Entry 6XCA (X-ray diffraction, 1.80 A resolution); this record covers chains H and L.

== Chain H ==
Name: C105 Heavy Chain
Organism: Homo sapiens
Chain sequence (230 residues; numbered 1 to 225 plus 5 insertion-coded residues; the number before each row is that of its first residue; a row labelled like 82A-82C holds insertion residues (82A, then the next letters in order)):
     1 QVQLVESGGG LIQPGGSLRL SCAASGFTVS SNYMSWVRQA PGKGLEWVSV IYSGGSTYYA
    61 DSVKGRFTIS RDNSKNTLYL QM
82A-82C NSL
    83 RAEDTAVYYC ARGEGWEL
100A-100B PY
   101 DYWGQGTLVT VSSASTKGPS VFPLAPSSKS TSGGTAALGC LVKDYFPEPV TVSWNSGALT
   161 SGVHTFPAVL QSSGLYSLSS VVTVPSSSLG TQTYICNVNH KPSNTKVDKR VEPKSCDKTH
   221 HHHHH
Not modelled in the structure: 1, 127-132, 214-225
Cystine bridges: Cys-22/Cys-92

== Chain L ==
Name: C105 Light Chain
Organism: Homo sapiens
Chain sequence (217 residues; numbered 1 to 213 plus 5 insertion-coded residues; 1 number in that range is skipped by the numbering (no residue carries it; nothing is unmodelled there); the number before each row is that of its first residue; a row labelled like 27A-27C holds insertion residues (27A, then the next letters in order)):
     1 QSALTQPPS
    11 GSGSPGQSVT ISCTGTS
27A-27C SDV
    28 GGYKYVSWYQ QHPGKAPKLM IYEVSKRPSG VPDRFSGSKS GNTASLTVSG LQAEDEADYY
    88 CSSYEGSN
95A-95B NF
    96 VVFGGGTKLT VLGQPKAAPS VTLFPPSSEE LQANKATLVC LISDFYPGAV TVAWKADSSP
   156 VKAGVETTTP SKQSNNKYAA SSYLSLTPEQ WKSHRSYSCQ VTHEGSTVEK TVAPTECS
Not modelled in the structure: 1-2, 210-213
Cystine bridges: Cys-135/Cys-194

== How chain H and chain L interact ==
Residue-residue contacts (62):
  Gln-39(H) / Gln-38(L)  hydrogen bond
  Gln-39(H) / Tyr-87(L)  hydrogen bond
  Lys-43(H) / Tyr-87(L)  hydrogen bond (backbone-side chain)
  Gly-44(H) / Tyr-87(L)
  Leu-45(H) / Pro-44(L)  hydrophobic
  Leu-45(H) / Tyr-87(L)  hydrophobic
  Leu-45(H) / Phe-98(L)
  Trp-47(H) / Asn-95(L)
  Trp-47(H) / Asn-95A(L)
  Trp-47(H) / Val-96(L)
  Trp-47(H) / Phe-98(L)
  Val-50(H) / Asn-95A(L)
  Tyr-52(H) / Asn-95A(L)  hydrogen bond
  Tyr-58(H) / Asn-95(L)
  Tyr-58(H) / Asn-95A(L)
  Tyr-91(H) / Gln-38(L)
  Tyr-91(H) / Lys-42(L)
  Tyr-91(H) / Ala-43(L)  hydrophobic
  Glu-96(H) / Asn-95A(L)  hydrogen bond (backbone-side chain)
  Glu-96(H) / Val-96(L)
  Trp-98(H) / Tyr-32(L)  hydrophobic
  Trp-98(H) / Glu-50(L)
  Trp-98(H) / Tyr-91(L)  hydrophobic
  Trp-98(H) / Asn-95A(L)  hydrogen bond
  Trp-98(H) / Val-96(L)
  Glu-99(H) / Tyr-32(L)  hydrogen bond
  Glu-99(H) / Glu-50(L)
  Pro-100A(H) / Leu-46(L)  hydrophobic
  Pro-100A(H) / Tyr-49(L)  hydrophobic
  Tyr-100B(H) / Tyr-36(L)  hydrogen bond (backbone-side chain)
  Tyr-100B(H) / Leu-46(L)
  Trp-103(H) / Tyr-36(L)  hydrophobic
  Trp-103(H) / Ala-43(L)  hydrophobic
  Trp-103(H) / Pro-44(L)
  Gly-104(H) / Ala-43(L)
  Phe-122(H) / Ser-122(L)
  Phe-122(H) / Glu-125(L)
  Pro-123(H) / Ser-122(L)
  Leu-124(H) / Phe-119(L)  hydrophobic
  Ala-125(H) / Phe-119(L)
  Ala-137(H) / Phe-119(L)
  Leu-141(H) / Tyr-178(L)  hydrophobic
  Lys-143(H) / Glu-125(L)  salt bridge
  Lys-143(H) / Thr-132(L)
  Phe-166(H) / Leu-136(L)  hydrophobic
  Phe-166(H) / Ile-137(L)
  Phe-166(H) / Ala-174(L)  hydrophobic
  Phe-166(H) / Ala-175(L)
  Pro-167(H) / Ser-166(L)
  Pro-167(H) / Ser-176(L)
  Ala-168(H) / Thr-163(L)
  Val-169(H) / Glu-161(L)
  Val-169(H) / Thr-163(L)
  Val-169(H) / Tyr-178(L)  hydrophobic
  Leu-170(H) / Glu-161(L)
  Gln-171(H) / Glu-161(L)
  Ser-172(H) / Glu-161(L)  hydrogen bond (backbone-side chain)
  Leu-178(H) / Tyr-178(L)
  Ser-179(H) / Val-134(L)
  Ser-179(H) / Leu-136(L)
  Ser-179(H) / Tyr-178(L)  hydrogen bond
  Val-181(H) / Phe-119(L)  hydrophobic
Also at the interface, not in a pair above, chain H (40 interface residues in all): Val-37, Glu-46, Gly-97, Asp-101, Leu-138, Thr-165, Ser-177
Also at the interface, not in a pair above, chain L (40 interface residues in all): Ser-34, Pro-55, Ser-89, Phe-95B, Thr-117, Pro-120, Glu-124, Lys-130, Ser-138, Thr-162, Gln-168

== In short ==
Chain H and chain L each contribute 40 residues to their interface; the contacts include 10 hydrogen bonds and
1 salt bridge. Among the polar pairs are Lys-143(H)/Glu-125(L), Gln-39(H)/Gln-38(L) and Gln-39(H)/Tyr-87(L).
Chain H is C105 Heavy Chain and chain L is C105 Light Chain, both from Homo sapiens; the structure, Crystal
structure of an anti-SARS-CoV-2 human neutralizing antibody Fab fragment, C105, was determined by X-ray
diffraction together with 6XCM and 6XCN from the same study.
